PDB entry 8TJO | electron microscopy, 3.61 A resolution | chains A and F of the 6 polymer chains in the assembly

# Chain A
Molecule: EryAI, 6-deoxyerythronolide-B synthase EryA3, modules 5 and 6
Organism: Saccharopolyspora erythraea
Notes: EC 2.3.1.94; fragment: DEBS Module 1, Subunit A  + EryA3
Sequence (1784 residues; numbered 1 to 1784; the number before each row is that of its first residue):
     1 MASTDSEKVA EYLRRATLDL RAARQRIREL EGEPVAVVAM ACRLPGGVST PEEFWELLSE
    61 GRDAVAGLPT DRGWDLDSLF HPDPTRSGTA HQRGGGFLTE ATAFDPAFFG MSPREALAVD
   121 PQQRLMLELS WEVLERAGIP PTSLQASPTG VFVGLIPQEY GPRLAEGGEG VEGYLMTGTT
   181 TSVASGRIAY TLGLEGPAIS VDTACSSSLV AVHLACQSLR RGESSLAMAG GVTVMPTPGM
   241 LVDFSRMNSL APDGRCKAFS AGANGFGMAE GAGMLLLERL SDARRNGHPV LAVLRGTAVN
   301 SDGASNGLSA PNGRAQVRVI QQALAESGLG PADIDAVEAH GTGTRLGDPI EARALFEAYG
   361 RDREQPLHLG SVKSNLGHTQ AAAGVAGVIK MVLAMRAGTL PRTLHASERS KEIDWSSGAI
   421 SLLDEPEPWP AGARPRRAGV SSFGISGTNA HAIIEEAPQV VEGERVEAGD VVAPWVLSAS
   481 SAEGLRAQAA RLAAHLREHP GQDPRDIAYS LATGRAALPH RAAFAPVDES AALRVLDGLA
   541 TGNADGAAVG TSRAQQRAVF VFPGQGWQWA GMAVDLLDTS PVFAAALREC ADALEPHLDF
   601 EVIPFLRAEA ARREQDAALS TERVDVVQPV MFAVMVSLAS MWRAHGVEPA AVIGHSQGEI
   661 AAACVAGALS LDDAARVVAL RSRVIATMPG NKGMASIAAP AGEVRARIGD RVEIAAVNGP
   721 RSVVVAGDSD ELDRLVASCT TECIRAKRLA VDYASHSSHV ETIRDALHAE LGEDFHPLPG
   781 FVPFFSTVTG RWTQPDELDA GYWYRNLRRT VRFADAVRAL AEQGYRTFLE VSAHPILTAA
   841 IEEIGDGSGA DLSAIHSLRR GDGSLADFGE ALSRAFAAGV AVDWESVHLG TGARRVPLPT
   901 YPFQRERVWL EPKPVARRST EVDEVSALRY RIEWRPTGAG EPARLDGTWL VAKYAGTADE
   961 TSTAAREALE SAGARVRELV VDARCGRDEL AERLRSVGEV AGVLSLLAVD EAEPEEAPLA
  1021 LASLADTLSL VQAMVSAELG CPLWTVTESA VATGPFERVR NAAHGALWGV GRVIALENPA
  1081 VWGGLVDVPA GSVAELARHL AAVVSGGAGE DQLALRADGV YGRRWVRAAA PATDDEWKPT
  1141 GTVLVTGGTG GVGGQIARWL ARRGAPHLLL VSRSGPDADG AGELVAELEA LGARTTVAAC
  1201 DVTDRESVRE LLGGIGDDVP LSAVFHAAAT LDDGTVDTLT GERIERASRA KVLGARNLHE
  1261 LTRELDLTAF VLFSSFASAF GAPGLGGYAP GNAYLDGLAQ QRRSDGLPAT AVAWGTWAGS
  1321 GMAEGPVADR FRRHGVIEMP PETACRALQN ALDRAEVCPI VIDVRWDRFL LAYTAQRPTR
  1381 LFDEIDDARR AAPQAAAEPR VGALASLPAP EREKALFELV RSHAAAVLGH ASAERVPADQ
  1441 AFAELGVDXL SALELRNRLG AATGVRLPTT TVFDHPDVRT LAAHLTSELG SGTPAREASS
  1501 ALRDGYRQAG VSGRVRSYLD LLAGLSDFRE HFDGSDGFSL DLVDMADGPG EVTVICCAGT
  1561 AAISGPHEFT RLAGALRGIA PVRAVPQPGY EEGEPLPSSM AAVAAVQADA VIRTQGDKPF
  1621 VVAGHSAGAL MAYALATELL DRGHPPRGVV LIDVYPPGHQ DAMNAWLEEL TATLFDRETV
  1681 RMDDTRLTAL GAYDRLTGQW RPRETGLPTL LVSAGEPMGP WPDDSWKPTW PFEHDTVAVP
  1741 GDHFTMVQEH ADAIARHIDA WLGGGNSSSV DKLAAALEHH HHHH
Unresolved in the structure: 1, 691-781, 794-808, 1391-1403, 1491-1784
Modified positions: 4HH (4'-phosphopanthetheine-serine) at position 1449

# Chain F
Molecule: Antibody Fragment 1B2, Light Chain
Organism: Homo sapiens
Notes: antibody fragment or engineered binder
Sequence (236 residues; row label = number of the first residue in the row):
     1 LFAIPLVVPF YSHSALDVVM TQSPLSLPVT PGEPASISCR SSQSLLHSNG YNYLDWYLQK
    61 PGQSPQLLIY LGSNRASGVP DRFSGSGSGT DFTLKISRVE AEDVGVYYCM QSLQTPRLTF
   121 GPGTKVDIKR TVAAPSVFIF PPSDEQLKSG TASVVCLLNN FYPRGAKVQW KVDNALQSGN
   181 SQESVTEQDS KDSTYSLSST LTLSKADYEK HKVYACEVTH QGLSSPVTKS FNRGEC
Unresolved in the structure: 1-16, 173-177, 211-214, 232-236
Disulfide bonds: Cys-39/Cys-109, Cys-156/Cys-216

# Interface between chain A and chain F
Residue-residue contacts (10; chain A residue first):
  Leu-13(A) with Tyr-51(F), hydrophobic
  Arg-14(A) with Asn-49(F), hydrogen bond (side chain-backbone); Tyr-51(F)
  Thr-17(A) with Tyr-51(F)
  Arg-24(A) with Arg-75(F), hydrogen bond (side chain-backbone); Ala-76(F); Ser-77(F)
  Gly-328(A) with Arg-98(F), hydrogen bond (backbone-side chain)
  Leu-329(A) with Arg-98(F)
  Gly-330(A) with Arg-98(F)
Interface residues without a listed pair, chain A (8 interface residues in all): Leu-20
Interface residues without a listed pair, chain F (10 interface residues in all): Gly-50, Tyr-70, Leu-71, Asn-74

# Summary
8 residues of chain A and 10 residues of chain F are in contact; the contacts include 3 hydrogen bonds. Polar
contacts include Arg-14(A)/Asn-49(F), Arg-24(A)/Arg-75(F) and Gly-328(A)/Arg-98(F).
Here chain A is EryAI, 6-deoxyerythronolide-B synthase EryA3, modules 5 and 6 (Saccharopolyspora erythraea)
and chain F is Antibody Fragment 1B2, Light Chain (Homo sapiens). Entry 8TJO (Crosslinked 6-deoxyerythronolide
B synthase (DEBS) Module 1 in complex with antibody fragment 1B2: Crosslinked Intra-State 1) was determined by
electron microscopy, deposited together with 8TPW, 8TPX, 8TKO, 8TJN and 8TJP.
